1LIB - chain A; structure by X-ray diffraction, 1.70 A resolution.

Chain A:
Name: Adipocyte lipid-binding protein
Source organism: Mus musculus
UniProtKB: P04117 (FABPA_MOUSE); residue numbers follow UniProt; this construct covers 1-131
Sequence (131 residues; row label = number of the first residue in the row):
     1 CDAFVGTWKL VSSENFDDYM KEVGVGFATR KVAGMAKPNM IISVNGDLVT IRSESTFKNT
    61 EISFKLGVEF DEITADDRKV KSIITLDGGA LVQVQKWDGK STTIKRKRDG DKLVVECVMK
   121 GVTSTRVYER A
Swiss-Prot annotation at these positions:
  - modified residue: Ser13 (Phosphoserine)

Summary:
Chain A is Adipocyte lipid-binding protein (Mus musculus); the structure, The adipocyte lipid-binding protein
at 1.6 angstroms resolution: crystal structures of the apoprotein and with bound ..., was determined by X-ray
diffraction (same publication as 1LID and 1LIF).
